Entry 8OO9 (electron microscopy, 3.20 A resolution); this record covers chains G and L of the 3 polymer chains in the assembly.

== Chain G ==
Name: Chromatin-remodeling ATPase INO80
Organism: Thermochaetoides thermophila
Chain sequence (1134 residues; numbered 718 to 1851; the number before each row is that of its first residue):
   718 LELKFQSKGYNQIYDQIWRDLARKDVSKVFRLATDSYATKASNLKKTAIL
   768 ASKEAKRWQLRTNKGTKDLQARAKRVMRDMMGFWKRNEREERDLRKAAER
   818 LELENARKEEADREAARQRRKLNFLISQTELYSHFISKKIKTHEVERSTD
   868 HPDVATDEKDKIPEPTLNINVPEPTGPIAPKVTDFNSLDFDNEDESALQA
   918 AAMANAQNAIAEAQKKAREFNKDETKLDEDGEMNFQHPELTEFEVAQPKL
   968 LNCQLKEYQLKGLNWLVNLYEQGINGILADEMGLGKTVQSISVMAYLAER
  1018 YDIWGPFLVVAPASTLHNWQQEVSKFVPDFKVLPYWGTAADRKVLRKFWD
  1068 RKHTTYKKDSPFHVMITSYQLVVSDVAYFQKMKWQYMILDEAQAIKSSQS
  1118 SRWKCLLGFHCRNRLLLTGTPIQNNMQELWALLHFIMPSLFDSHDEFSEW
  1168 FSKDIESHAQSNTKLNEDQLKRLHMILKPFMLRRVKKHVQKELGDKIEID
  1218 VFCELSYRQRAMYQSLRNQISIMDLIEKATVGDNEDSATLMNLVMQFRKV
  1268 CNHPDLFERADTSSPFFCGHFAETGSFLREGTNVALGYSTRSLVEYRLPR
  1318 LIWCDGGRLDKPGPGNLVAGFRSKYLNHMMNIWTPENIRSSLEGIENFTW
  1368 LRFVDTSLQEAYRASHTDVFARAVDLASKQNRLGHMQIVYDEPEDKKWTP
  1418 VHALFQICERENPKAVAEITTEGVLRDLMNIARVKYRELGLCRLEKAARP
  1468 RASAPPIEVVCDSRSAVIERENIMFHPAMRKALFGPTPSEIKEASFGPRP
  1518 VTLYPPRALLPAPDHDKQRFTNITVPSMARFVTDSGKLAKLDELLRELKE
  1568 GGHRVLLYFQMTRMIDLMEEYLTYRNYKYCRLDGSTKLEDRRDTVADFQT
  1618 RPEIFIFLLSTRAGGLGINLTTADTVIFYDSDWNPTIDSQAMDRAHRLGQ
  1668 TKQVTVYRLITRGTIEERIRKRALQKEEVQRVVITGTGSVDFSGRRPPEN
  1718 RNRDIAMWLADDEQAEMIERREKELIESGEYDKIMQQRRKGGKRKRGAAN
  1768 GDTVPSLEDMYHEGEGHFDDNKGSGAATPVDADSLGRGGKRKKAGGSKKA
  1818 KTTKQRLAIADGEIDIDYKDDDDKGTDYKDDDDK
Not modelled in the structure: 718-963, 1161-1185, 1242-1255, 1278-1542, 1707-1851

== Chain L ==
Molecule: DNA strand 2
Sequence (226 nucleotides; row label = number of the first residue in the row; numbers below 1 keep their minus sign (DC-152 is residue -152)):
  -152 CGGTACCCGGGGATCCTCTAGAGTGGGAGCTCGGAACACTATCCGACTGG
  -102 CACCGGCAAGGTCGCTGTTCAATACATGCACAGGATGTATATATCTGACA
   -52 CGTGCCTGGAGACTAGGGAGTAATCCCCTTGGCGGTTAAAACGCGGGGGA
    -2 CAGCGCGTACGTGCGTTTAAGCGGTGCTAGAGCTTGCTACGACCAATTGA
    48 GCGGCCTCGGCACCGGGATTCTCCAG
Not modelled in the structure: -152 to -41, -19 to 73

== Interface between chain G and chain L ==
Contacting residue pairs (20):
  Ala1030(G) with DC-28(L), phosphate contact
  Thr1055(G) with DC-26(L), phosphate contact
  Ala1056(G) with DC-26(L), hydrogen bond to the phosphate
  Arg1059(G) with DC-26(L), salt bridge to the phosphate
  Gln1087(G) with DC-28(L), sugar contact
  Leu1088(G) with DC-27(L), sugar contact
  Met1258(G) with DG-33(L), base contact
  Asn1259(G) with DT-32(L), hydrogen bond to the phosphate
  Met1262(G) with DA-31(L), phosphate contact
  Lys1266(G) with DA-31(L), salt bridge to the phosphate
  Gln1577(G) with DA-30(L), sugar contact
  Met1578(G) with DA-30(L), phosphate contact
  Thr1579(G) with DA-30(L), hydrogen bond to the phosphate
  Arg1580(G) with DA-30(L), salt bridge to the phosphate
  Gly1601(G) with DT-29(L), hydrogen bond to the phosphate; DC-28(L), phosphate contact
  Arg1608(G) with DC-28(L), salt bridge to the phosphate
  Ser1627(G) with DT-29(L), hydrogen bond to the phosphate
  Arg1629(G) with DT-29(L), phosphate contact
  Ala1630(G) with DT-29(L), hydrogen bond to the phosphate
Also at the interface, not in a pair above, chain G (25 interface residues in all): Ser1031, Gly1054, Ser1085, Ser1091, Gln1116, Asp1600
Also at the interface, not in a pair above, chain L (9 interface residues in all): DG-36

== Summary ==
25 residues of chain G face 9 of chain L across their interface, with 6 hydrogen bonds and 4 salt bridges.
Polar contacts include Ala1056(G)-DC-26(L), Asn1259(G)-DT-32(L) and Thr1579(G)-DA-30(L).
Here chain G is Chromatin-remodeling ATPase INO80 (Thermochaetoides thermophila) and chain L is DNA strand 2.
Entry 8OO9 (CryoEM Structure INO80core Hexasome complex ATPase-DNA refinement state1) was determined by
electron microscopy (same publication as 8OO7, 8OOA, 8OOC, 8OOF, 8OOP, 8OOR, 8OOS and 8OOT).
